Entry 4ARE (X-ray diffraction, 2.19 A resolution); this record covers chain A.

# Chain A
Molecule: Collagenase G
Organism: Clostridium histolyticum
Notes: EC 3.4.24.3; fragment: collagenase unit, residues 119-790
UniProtKB: Q9X721 (Q9X721_CLOHI); residues 119-790 here = UniProt positions 119-790
Amino-acid sequence (695 residues; row label = number of the first residue in the row):
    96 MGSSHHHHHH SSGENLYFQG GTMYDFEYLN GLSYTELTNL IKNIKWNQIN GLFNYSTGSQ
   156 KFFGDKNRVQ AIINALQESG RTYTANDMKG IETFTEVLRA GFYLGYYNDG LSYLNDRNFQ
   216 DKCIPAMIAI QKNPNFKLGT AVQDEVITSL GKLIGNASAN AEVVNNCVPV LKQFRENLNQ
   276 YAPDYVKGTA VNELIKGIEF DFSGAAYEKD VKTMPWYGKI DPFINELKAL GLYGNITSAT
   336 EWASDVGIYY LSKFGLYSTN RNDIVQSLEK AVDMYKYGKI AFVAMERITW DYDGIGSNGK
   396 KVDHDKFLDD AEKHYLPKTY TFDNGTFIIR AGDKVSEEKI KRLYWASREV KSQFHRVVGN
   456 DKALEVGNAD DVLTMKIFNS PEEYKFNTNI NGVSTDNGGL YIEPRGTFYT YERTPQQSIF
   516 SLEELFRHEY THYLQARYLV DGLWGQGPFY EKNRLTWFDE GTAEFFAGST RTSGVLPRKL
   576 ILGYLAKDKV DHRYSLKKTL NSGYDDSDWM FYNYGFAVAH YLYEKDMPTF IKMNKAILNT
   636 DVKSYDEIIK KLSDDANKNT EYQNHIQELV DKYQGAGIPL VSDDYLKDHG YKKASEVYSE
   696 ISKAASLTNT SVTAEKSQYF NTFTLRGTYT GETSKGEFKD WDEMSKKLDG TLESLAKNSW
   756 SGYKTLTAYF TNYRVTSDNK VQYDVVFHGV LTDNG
Disordered / not traced: 96-109, 115-116, 790
Construct notes: expression tag (96-118)
Bound ions: Zn2+: His523, His527, Glu555
Small-molecule neighbours: citrate anion (FLC): Ser568, Gly569, Val570, Tyr618, Glu619, Met622, Trp736, Asp737, Ser740, Lys741
UniProt features mapped onto this chain:
  - active site: Glu524
  - binding site (Ca(2+)): Glu498, Ala531, Val535, Gly537
  - binding site (Zn(2+)): His523, His527, Glu555
  - mutagenesis: Gly389 to Val397 (Degrades soluble FALGPA peptide (furylacryloyl-Leu-Gly-Pro-Ala) but only 40% active on type I collagen), Glu524 (E524D: Retains 4% digestion of collagen, still bind collagen)
Reported in the primary citation:
  - conformationally variable residues (side-chain flip): Glu498
  - catalytic residues: Gly493, Gly494

# Overview
Bound to chain A: citrate anion. His523, His527 and Glu555 coordinate Zn2+. Curated annotation (UniProt) lists
active-site residue Glu524, 4 Ca2+-binding residues, 3 Zn2+-binding residues and 10 mutagenesis sites. The
paper reports catalytic residues Gly493 and Gly494; conformational variability at Glu498.
Chain A is Collagenase G (Clostridium histolyticum); the structure, Crystal structure of the collagenase Unit
of collagenase G from Clostridium histolyticum at 2.19 angstrom resolution, was determined by X-ray
diffraction together with 4AQO, 4AR1, 4AR8, 4AR9 and 4ARF from the same study.
